4LF6 - chains A and H of the 21 polymer chains in the assembly; structure by X-ray diffraction, 3.31 A resolution.

[Chain A]
Molecule: 16S rRNA
From: Thermus thermophilus
Sequence (1522 nucleotides; row label = number of the first residue in the row; note: 43 numbers in that range are skipped by the numbering (no residue carries them; nothing is unmodelled there); a row labelled like 190A-190L holds insertion residues (190A, then the next letters in order); numbering starts at 0):
     0 UUUGUUGGAGAGUUUGAUCCUGGCUCAGGGUGAACGCUGGCGGCGUGCCU
    50 AAGACAUGCAAGUCGUGCGGG
    73 CCGCGGGGUUUU
    88 ACUCCG
    95 UGGUC
   101 AGCGGCGGACGGGUGAGUAACGCGUGGGU
  129A G
   130 ACCUACCCGGAAGAGGGGGACAACCCGGGGAAACUCGGGCUAAUCCCCCA
   180 UGUGGACCCGC
190A-190L CCCUUGGGGUGU
   191 GUCCAAAGGGCUUU
   216 GCCCGCUUCCGGAUGGGCCCGCGUCCCAUCAGCUAGUUGGUGGGGUAAUG
   266 GCCCACCAAGGCGACGACGGGUAGCCGGUCUGAGAGGAUGGCCGGCCACA
   316 GGGGCACUGAGACACGGGCCCCACUCCUACGGGAGGCAGCAGUUAGGAAU
   366 CUUCCGCAAUGGGCGCAAGCCUGACGGAGCGACGCCGCUUGGAGGAAGAA
   416 GCCCUUCGGGGUGUAAACUCCUGAA
   442 CCCGGGACGAAACCCCCGACGA
   474 GGGGACUGACGGUACCGGG
   494 GUAAUAGCGCCGGCCAACUCCGUGCCAGCAGCCGCGGUAAUACGGAGGGC
   544 GCGAGCGUUACCCGGAUUCACUGGGCGUAAAGGGCGUGUAGGCGGCCUGG
   594 GGCGUCCCAUGUGAAAGACCACGGCUCAACCGUGGGGGAGCGUGGGAUAC
   644 GCUCAGGCUAGACGGUGGGAGAGGGUGGUGGAAUUCCCGGAGUAGCGGUG
   694 AAAUGCGCAGAUACCGGGAGGAACGCCGAUGGCGAAGGCAGCCACCUGGU
   744 CCACCCGUGACGCUGAGGCGCGAAAGCGUGGGGAGCAAACCGGAUUAGAU
   794 ACCCGGGUAGUCCACGCCCUAAACGAUGCGCGCUAGGUCUCUGGGUCU
   848 CCUGGGGGCCGAAGCUAACGCGUUAAGCGCGCCGCCUGGGGAGUACGGCC
   898 GCAAGGCUGAAACUCAAAGGAAUUGACGGGGGCCCGCACAAGCGGUGGAG
   948 CAUGUGGUUUAAUUCGAAGXAACGCGAAGAACCUUACCAGGCCUUGACAU
   998 GCUAGG
 1003A G
  1004 AACCCGGGUGAAAGCCUGGGGUGCCCC
1030A-1030D GCGA
  1031 GGGGAGCCCUAGCACAGGUGCUGCAUGGCCGUCGUCAGCUCGUGCCGUGA
  1081 GGUGUUGGGUUAAGUCCCGCAACGAGCGCAACCCCCGCCGUUAGUUGCCA
  1131 GCGGUUCGGCCGGGCACUCUAACGGGACUGCCCGCGAAA
  1171 GCGGGAGGAAGGAGGGGACGACGUCUGGUCAGCAUGGCCCUUACGGCCUG
  1221 GGCGACACACGUGCUACAAUGCCCACUACAAAGCGAUGCCACCCGGCAAC
  1271 GGGGAGCUAAUCGCAAAAAGGUGGGCCCAGUUCGGAUUGGGGUCUGCAAC
  1321 CCGACCCCAUGAAGCCGGAAUCGCUAGUAAUCGCGGAUCAG
 1361A C
  1362 CAUGCCGCGGUGAAUACGUUCCCGGGCCUUGUACACACXGCCXGUXACGC
  1412 CAUGGGAGCGGGCUCUACCCGAAGUCGCCGGG
  1446 AGCCUACGGG
  1459 CAGGCGCCGAGGGUAGGGCCCGUGACUGGGGCGAAGUCGUAACAAGGUAG
  1509 CUGUACCGGAAGGUGCGGCUGGAU
 1532A C
  1533 CA
  1536 CUCCUUUCU
Disordered / not traced: 0-4, 1532A, 1536-1541
Modified / non-standard residues: PSU (pseudouridine-5'-monophosphate) at position 516, 7MG (7N-methyl-8-hydroguanosine-5'-monophosphate) at position 527, M2G (N2-dimethylguanosine-5'-monophosphate) at position 966, 5MC (5-methylcytidine-5'-monophosphate) at position 967, 2MG (2N-methylguanosine-5'-monophosphate) at position 1207, 5MC (5-methylcytidine-5'-monophosphate) at position 1400, 4OC (4n,o2'-methylcytidine-5'-monophosphate) at position 1402, 5MC (5-methylcytidine-5'-monophosphate) at position 1404, 5MC (5-methylcytidine-5'-monophosphate) at position 1407, UR3 (3-methyluridine-5'-monophoshate) at position 1498, PSU (pseudouridine-5'-monophosphate) at position 1540, PSU (pseudouridine-5'-monophosphate) at position 1541
Differences from the reference sequence: conflict C1533 (A2157 in M26923.1), A1534 (C2158 in M26923.1)
Bound ions: Mg2+ site 1: U12, G22; Mg2+ site 2: U12, C526; K+ site 1 near U14 (its only coordinating residue here); Mg2+ site 3 near G21 (its only coordinating residue here); Mg2+ site 4 near C48 (its only coordinating residue here); Mg2+ site 5 near A53 (its only coordinating residue here); Mg2+ site 6 near G105 (its only coordinating residue here); Mg2+ site 7 near G107 (its only coordinating residue here); Mg2+ site 8: A109, G331; Mg2+ site 9: G115, A116, G117, G289; Mg2+ site 10: A116, G117, G289; Mg2+ site 11: C121, G124, U125, G236; 12 more K+ sites not listed; 64 more Mg2+ sites not listed
Small-molecule neighbours:
  - neomycin (NMY), molecule 1: U45, G112, G113, C307, C308, G309, C355, A356, A389, C390, G391, G392, A393
  - neomycin (NMY), molecule 2: C58, A59, G371, C372, C386, U387, G388
  - neomycin (NMY), molecule 3: A119, A120, C121, G122, C123, G236, C237, G238, U239, C240, C241, C242, C280, G281, A282, G284, G285
  - neomycin (NMY), molecule 4: G567, G568, C569, G570, G575, G821, G874, C875, G876, C877, C880
  - neomycin (NMY), molecule 5: G610, A611, C612, C613, A614, C615, G616, A622, C623, C624, G625, U626, G627
  - neomycin (NMY), molecule 6: G1405, U1406, 5MC_1407, A1408, C1409, G1489, C1490, G1491, A1492, A1493, G1494, U1495, C1496

[Chain H]
Molecule: ribosomal protein S8
From: Thermus thermophilus
UniProt: Q5SHQ2 (RS8_THET8); residues 1-138 here = UniProt positions 1-138
Sequence (138 residues; row label = number of the first residue in the row):
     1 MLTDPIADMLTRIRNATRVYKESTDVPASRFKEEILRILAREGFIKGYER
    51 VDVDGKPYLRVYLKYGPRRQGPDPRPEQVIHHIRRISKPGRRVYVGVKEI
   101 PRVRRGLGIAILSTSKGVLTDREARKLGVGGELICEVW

[How chain A and chain H interact]
Pairs across the interface (70):
  C564(A) with Arg91(H), hydrogen bond to the sugar
  C586(A) with Pro89(H), phosphate contact; Gly90(H), sugar contact
  G587(A) with Thr3(H), sugar contact; Pro89(H), phosphate contact; Arg92(H), salt bridge to the phosphate
  G588(A) with Met1(H), sugar contact; Leu2(H), sugar contact; Pro5(H), phosphate contact
  C589(A) with Pro5(H), phosphate contact; Ala28(H), phosphate contact; Ser29(H), phosphate contact
  C590(A) with Ser29(H), phosphate contact; Arg30(H), hydrogen bond to the phosphate
  U591(A) with Arg30(H), salt bridge to the phosphate
  G597(A) with Tyr94(H), hydrogen bond to the base
  U598(A) with Tyr94(H), sugar contact
  C599(A) with Val95(H), sugar contact; Gly96(H), phosphate contact; Val97(H), phosphate contact; Val129(H), sugar contact; Gly130(H), hydrogen bond to the sugar; Gly131(H), sugar contact
  C600(A) with Gly96(H), phosphate contact; Val97(H), hydrogen bond to the phosphate; Gly128(H), sugar contact
  A640(A) with Ser115(H), hydrogen bond to the sugar
  U641(A) with Ser115(H), sugar contact
  A642(A) with Phe31(H), sugar contact; Ser113(H), hydrogen bond to the base; Thr114(H), hydrogen bond to the base; Ser115(H), base contact; Val118(H), sugar contact
  C643(A) with Phe31(H), sugar contact; Ser113(H), hydrogen bond to the sugar; Glu132(H), hydrogen bond to the sugar
  G644(A) with Arg92(H), sugar contact
  U652(A) with Lys56(H), phosphate contact
  A653(A) with Lys56(H), salt bridge to the phosphate
  G654(A) with Met1(H), sugar contact
  A753(A) with Met1(H), base contact
  G755(A) with Met1(H), sugar contact
  C824(A) with Met1(H), sugar contact
  G825(A) with Leu2(H), sugar contact; Asp8(H), hydrogen bond to the sugar; Thr11(H), base contact; Arg12(H), hydrogen bond to the sugar
  C826(A) with Arg12(H), sugar contact; Asn15(H), hydrogen bond to the base
  U827(A) with Asn15(H), sugar contact; Val19(H), sugar contact
  A828(A) with Lys21(H), salt bridge to the phosphate
  A859(A) with Val19(H), base contact
  A860(A) with Arg18(H), sugar contact; Arg75(H), hydrogen bond to the phosphate
  G861(A) with Arg75(H), salt bridge to the phosphate
  G874(A) with Asn15(H), base contact
  C875(A) with Thr11(H), base contact; Arg14(H), hydrogen bond to the sugar; Asn15(H), hydrogen bond to the sugar
  G876(A) with Ala7(H), sugar contact; Thr11(H), hydrogen bond to the sugar; Arg14(H), phosphate contact
  C877(A) with Thr3(H), hydrogen bond to the sugar; Asp4(H), sugar contact; Lys88(H), salt bridge to the phosphate; Pro89(H), sugar contact
  G878(A) with Thr3(H), sugar contact; Lys88(H), phosphate contact; Pro89(H), phosphate contact
Interface residues without a listed pair, chain A (37 interface residues in all): G631, G823, C879
Interface residues without a listed pair, chain H (43 interface residues in all): Pro57, Lys98, Glu99, Lys116, Gly117

[Summary]
37 residues of chain A and 43 residues of chain H are in contact; the contacts include 18 hydrogen bonds and 6
salt bridges. Among the polar pairs are G597(A)-Tyr94(H), A642(A)-Ser113(H) and A642(A)-Thr114(H). Bound to
chain A: 6 copies of neomycin.
Chain A is 16S rRNA and chain H is ribosomal protein S8, both from Thermus thermophilus; the structure,
Crystal Structure of 30S ribosomal subunit from Thermus thermophilus, was determined by X-ray diffraction.
